1EKP - chains A and B; structure by X-ray diffraction, 2.50 A resolution.

Chain A (and B):
Name: Branched chain amino acid aminotransferase (mitochondrial)
Source organism: Homo sapiens
Notes: EC 2.6.1.42; chain B of this document is another copy of the same molecule, construct and numbering; everything in this record applies to it too
UniProt: O15382 (BCAT2_HUMAN); residues 1-365 here correspond to UniProt positions 28-392 (UniProt number = residue number + 27)
Amino-acid sequence (365 residues; numbered 1 to 365; the number before each row is that of its first residue):
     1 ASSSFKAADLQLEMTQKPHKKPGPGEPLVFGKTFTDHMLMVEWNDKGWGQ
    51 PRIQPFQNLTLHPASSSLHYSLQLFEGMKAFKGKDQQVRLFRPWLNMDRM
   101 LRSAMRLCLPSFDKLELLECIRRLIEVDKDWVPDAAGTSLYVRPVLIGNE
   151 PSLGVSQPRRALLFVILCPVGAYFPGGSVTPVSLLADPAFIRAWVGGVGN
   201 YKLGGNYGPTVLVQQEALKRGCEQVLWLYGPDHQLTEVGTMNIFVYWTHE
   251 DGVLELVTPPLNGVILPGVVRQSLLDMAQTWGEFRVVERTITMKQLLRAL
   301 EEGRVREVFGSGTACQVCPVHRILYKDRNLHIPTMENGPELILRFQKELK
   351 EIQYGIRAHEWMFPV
Glycans and other covalent adducts: pyridoxal phosphate (PLP) linked to K202
Residues lining bound ligands: pyridoxal phosphate (PLP): R99, R192, Y207, E237, T240, M241, N242, L266, G268, V269, V270, R271, S311, G312, T313
UniProt features mapped onto this chain:
  - binding site (substrate): Y141
  - modified residue: K202 (N6-(pyridoxal phosphate)lysine), K294 (N6-acetyllysine)

Chain A / chain B interface:
Residue-residue contacts (91; chain A residue first):
  F30(A) - L153(B)
  G31(A) - S152(B)
  G31(A) - L153(B)  hydrogen bond (backbone-backbone)
  K32(A) - S152(B)
  F34(A) - H62(B)
  F34(A) - A64(B)  hydrophobic
  F56(A) - H62(B)
  Q57(A) - P63(B)
  N58(A) - T60(B)
  N58(A) - L61(B)
  N58(A) - H62(B)
  N58(A) - P63(B)
  L59(A) - L59(B)
  L59(A) - T60(B)
  L59(A) - L61(B)  hydrogen bond (backbone-backbone)
  L59(A) - L68(B)  hydrophobic
  T60(A) - N58(B)
  T60(A) - L59(B)
  L61(A) - N58(B)
  L61(A) - L59(B)  hydrogen bond (backbone-backbone)
  L61(A) - L61(B)  hydrophobic
  H62(A) - F34(B)
  H62(A) - F56(B)
  H62(A) - N58(B)
  P63(A) - Q57(B)
  P63(A) - N58(B)
  P63(A) - F164(B)
  A64(A) - F34(B)  hydrophobic
  S67(A) - L68(B)
  S67(A) - Q73(B)
  L68(A) - L59(B)  hydrophobic
  L68(A) - S67(B)
  L68(A) - L68(B)  hydrophobic
  L68(A) - Q73(B)  hydrogen bond (backbone-side chain)
  H69(A) - Q73(B)
  H69(A) - F75(B)
  H69(A) - R143(B)  hydrogen bond
  H69(A) - V145(B)
  H69(A) - G204(B)
  Y70(A) - Q73(B)
  Y70(A) - R143(B)  hydrogen bond
  Y70(A) - G204(B)
  Y70(A) - Y207(B)  hydrophobic
  Y70(A) - G208(B)  hydrogen bond (backbone-backbone)
  S71(A) - S71(B)  hydrogen bond
  S71(A) - Q73(B)
  S71(A) - G204(B)
  S71(A) - G205(B)
  L72(A) - G208(B)
  Q73(A) - S67(B)
  Q73(A) - L68(B)  hydrogen bond (side chain-backbone)
  Q73(A) - H69(B)
  Q73(A) - Y70(B)
  Q73(A) - S71(B)
  Q73(A) - Q73(B)
  F75(A) - H69(B)
  R106(A) - P209(B)  hydrogen bond (side chain-backbone)
  R106(A) - L212(B)
  L107(A) - G208(B)
  C108(A) - V211(B)  hydrophobic
  C108(A) - L212(B)  hydrophobic
  R143(A) - H69(B)  hydrogen bond
  R143(A) - Y70(B)  hydrogen bond
  V145(A) - H69(B)
  S152(A) - G31(B)
  S152(A) - K32(B)
  L153(A) - G31(B)  hydrogen bond (backbone-backbone)
  S156(A) - V211(B)
  Q157(A) - V211(B)
  F164(A) - P63(B)
  I191(A) - V195(B)
  I191(A) - G196(B)
  W194(A) - I191(B)  hydrogen bond (side chain-backbone)
  W194(A) - R192(B)
  W194(A) - W194(B)  hydrophobic
  G204(A) - H69(B)
  G204(A) - Y70(B)
  G204(A) - S71(B)
  G205(A) - S71(B)
  Y207(A) - Y70(B)  hydrophobic
  G208(A) - Y70(B)  hydrogen bond (backbone-backbone)
  G208(A) - L72(B)
  G208(A) - L107(B)
  P209(A) - R106(B)  hydrogen bond (backbone-side chain)
  P209(A) - L107(B)
  V211(A) - C108(B)  hydrophobic
  V211(A) - S156(B)
  V211(A) - Q157(B)
  L212(A) - R106(B)
  L212(A) - C108(B)  hydrophobic
  Y229(A) - W194(B)
Also at the interface, not in a pair above, chain A (57 interface residues in all): M38, M105, Y141, I147, E150, P151, V155, I166, C168, A189, V195, G196, V198, T210, V213, Q215
Also at the interface, not in a pair above, chain B (59 interface residues in all): F30, M38, M105, Y141, I147, E150, P151, G154, V155, I166, C168, A189, A193, V198, T210, V213, Q215

Summary:
Chain A and chain B form an interface of 57 and 59 residues respectively; the contacts include 16 hydrogen
bonds. Among the polar pairs are L68(A)-Q73(B), H69(A)-R143(B) and Y70(A)-R143(B). Covalently linked pyridoxal
phosphate: at K202(A). Curated annotation (UniProt) lists substrate-binding residue Y141(A) on chain A.
Chain A and chain B are both Branched chain amino acid aminotransferase (mitochondrial) (Homo sapiens); the
structure, Crystal structure of human branched chain amino acid aminotransferase (mitochondrial) complexed
with pyridoxal-5'-phosphate at 2.5 angstroms ..., was determined by X-ray diffraction together with 1EKV and
1EKF from the same study.
